PDB entry 3C0X | X-ray diffraction, 2.30 A resolution | chains B and A of the 4 polymer chains in the assembly

== Chain B ==
Molecule: 14-nt DNA strand
Sequence (14 nucleotides; numbered 1 to 14; the number before each row is that of its first residue):
     1 CACGCTAGGGATAA
Unresolved in the structure: 1
Bound ions: Ca2+: DA14 (shared with Asp44(A), Asp144(A) of chain A; 1 residue of chain D)

== Chain A ==
Protein: Intron-encoded endonuclease I-SceI
Source organism: Saccharomyces cerevisiae
Notes: EC 3.1.-.-
UniProt: P03882 (SCE1_YEAST); numbering as in UniProt (aligned over 1-235)
Amino-acid sequence (235 residues; row label = number of the first residue in the row):
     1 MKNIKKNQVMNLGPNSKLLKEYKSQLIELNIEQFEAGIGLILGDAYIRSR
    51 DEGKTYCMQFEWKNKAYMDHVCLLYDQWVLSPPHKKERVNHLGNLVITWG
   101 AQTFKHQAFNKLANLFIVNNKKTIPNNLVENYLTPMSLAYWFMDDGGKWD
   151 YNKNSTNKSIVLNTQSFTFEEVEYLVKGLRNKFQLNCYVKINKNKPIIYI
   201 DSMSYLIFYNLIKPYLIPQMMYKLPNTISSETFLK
Unresolved in the structure: 1-2, 226-235
Bound ions: Ca2+ site 1: Asp44, Asp144 (shared with DA14(B) of chain B; 1 residue of chain D); Ca2+ site 2: Asp44, Asp145 (shared with 1 residue of chain D)
What the authors report for this chain:
  - Ca2+ coordination: Asp44, Asp144, Asp145
  - conformationally variable residues (loop rearrangement, side-chain flip): Phe116 to Thr123, Asp145, Lys223
  - mutagenesis - K223A: decreased catalytic activity (citing earlier work)

== How chain B and chain A interact ==
Residue-residue contacts - 22 pairs, chain B then chain A:
  DC5(B) - Asp150(A)  phosphate contact
  DC5(B) - Asn152(A)  base contact
  DT6(B) - Trp149(A)  hydrogen bond to the phosphate
  DT6(B) - Asp150(A)  base contact
  DT6(B) - Asn152(A)  hydrogen bond to the base
  DT6(B) - Asn157(A)  phosphate contact
  DG8(B) - Asn192(A)  base contact
  DG9(B) - Asn192(A)  hydrogen bond to the base
  DG9(B) - Lys193(A)  base contact
  DG10(B) - Lys193(A)  hydrogen bond to the base
  DT12(B) - Asn90(A)  phosphate contact
  DT12(B) - Leu92(A)  phosphate contact
  DT12(B) - Asn94(A)  hydrogen bond to the phosphate
  DT12(B) - Val96(A)  sugar contact
  DA13(B) - Lys63(A)  salt bridge to the phosphate
  DA13(B) - Val96(A)  base contact
  DA13(B) - Thr98(A)  base contact
  DA14(B) - Asp44(A)  phosphate contact
  DA14(B) - Glu61(A)  base contact
  DA14(B) - Trp62(A)  phosphate contact
  DA14(B) - Lys63(A)  hydrogen bond to the phosphate
  DA14(B) - Arg88(A)  base contact
Also at the interface, not in a pair above, chain B (10 interface residues in all): DA7, DA11
Also at the interface, not in a pair above, chain A (17 interface residues in all): Asn64

== Summary ==
10 residues of chain B face 17 of chain A across their interface; the contacts include 6 hydrogen bonds and 1
salt bridge. Among the polar pairs are DT6(B)-Asn152(A), DG9(B)-Asn192(A) and DG10(B)-Lys193(A). From the
paper: K223A of chain A reduces catalytic activity; Ca2+ coordination by Asp44(A), Asp144(A) and Asp145(A).
Here chain B is a 14-nt DNA strand and chain A is Intron-encoded endonuclease I-SceI (Saccharomyces
cerevisiae). Entry 3C0X (I-SceI in complex with a top nicked DNA substrate) was determined by X-ray
diffraction together with 3C0W from the same study.
